1QQ1 - chain A; structure by X-ray diffraction, 1.80 A resolution.

Chain A:
Protein: Tailspike protein
Source organism: Enterobacteria phage P22
Notes: fragment: c-terminal fragment
Reference sequence: P12528 (TSPE_BPP22); residues 108-666 here correspond to UniProt positions 109-667 (UniProt number = residue number + 1)
Amino-acid sequence (559 residues; each row starts with the number of its first residue):
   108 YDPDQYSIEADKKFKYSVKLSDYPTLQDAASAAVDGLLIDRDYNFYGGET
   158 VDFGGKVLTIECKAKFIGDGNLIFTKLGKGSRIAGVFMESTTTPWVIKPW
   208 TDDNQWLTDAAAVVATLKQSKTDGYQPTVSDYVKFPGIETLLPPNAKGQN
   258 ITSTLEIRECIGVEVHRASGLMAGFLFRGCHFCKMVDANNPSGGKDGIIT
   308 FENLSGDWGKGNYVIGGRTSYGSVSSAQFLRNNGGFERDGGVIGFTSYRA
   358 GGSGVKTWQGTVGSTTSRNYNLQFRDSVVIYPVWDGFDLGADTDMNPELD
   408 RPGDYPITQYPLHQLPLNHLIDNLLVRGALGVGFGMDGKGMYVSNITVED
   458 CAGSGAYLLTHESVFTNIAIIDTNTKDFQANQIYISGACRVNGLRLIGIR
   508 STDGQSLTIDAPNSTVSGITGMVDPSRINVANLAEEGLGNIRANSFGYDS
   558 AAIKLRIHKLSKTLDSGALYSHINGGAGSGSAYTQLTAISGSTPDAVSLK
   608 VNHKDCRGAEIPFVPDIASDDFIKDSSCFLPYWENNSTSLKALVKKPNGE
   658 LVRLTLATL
Unresolved in the structure: 108-112, 401-406, 508-512
Construct notes: engineered mutation Gly359 (Glu360 in P12528)
UniProt features mapped onto this chain:
  - active site: Asp392, Asp395

Summary:
UniProt lists active-site residues Asp392 and Asp395.
Chain A is Tailspike protein (Enterobacteria phage P22); the structure, Tailspike protein, mutant E359G, was
determined by X-ray diffraction (same publication as 1QRB and 1QRC).
